PDB entry 5C03 | X-ray diffraction, 1.90 A resolution | chain A

Chain A:
Protein: Non-receptor tyrosine-protein kinase TYK2
From: Homo sapiens
Notes: EC 2.7.10.2
Reference sequence: P29597 (TYK2_HUMAN); residue numbers follow UniProt; this construct covers 556-871
Sequence (342 residues; numbered 530 to 871; the number before each row is that of its first residue):
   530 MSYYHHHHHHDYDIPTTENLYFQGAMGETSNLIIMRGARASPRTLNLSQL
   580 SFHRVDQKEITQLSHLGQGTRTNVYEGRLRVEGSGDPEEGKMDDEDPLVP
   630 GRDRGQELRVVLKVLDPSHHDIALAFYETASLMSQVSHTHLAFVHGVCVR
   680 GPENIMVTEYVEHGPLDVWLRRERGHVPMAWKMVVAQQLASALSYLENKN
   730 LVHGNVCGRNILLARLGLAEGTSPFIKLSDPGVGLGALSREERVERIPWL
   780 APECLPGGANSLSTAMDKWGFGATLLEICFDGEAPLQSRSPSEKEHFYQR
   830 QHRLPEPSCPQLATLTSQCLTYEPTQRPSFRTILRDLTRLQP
Unresolved in the structure: 530-578, 610-635, 786-790, 870-871
Differences from the reference sequence: expression tag (530-555)
Swiss-Prot annotation at these positions:
  - modified residue: Y604 (Phosphotyrosine)
Bound ions: Mg2+: N739 (together with ATP-gamma-S)
Small-molecule neighbours: ATP-gamma-S (AGS; phosphothiophosphoric acid-adenylate ester): L595, G596, Q597, G598, T599, T601, V603, V640, K642, T687, E688, Y689, V690, P694, N734, R738, N739, L741, P760, G761

In short:
Ligands of chain A: ATP-gamma-S.
Chain A is Non-receptor tyrosine-protein kinase TYK2 (Homo sapiens); the structure, Crystal Structure of
kinase, was determined by X-ray diffraction together with 5C01 from the same study.
